PDB entry 4X62 | X-ray diffraction, 3.45 A resolution | chains A and Q of the 23 polymer chains in the assembly

# Chain A
Molecule: 16S rRNA
Organism: Thermus thermophilus HB8
Sequence (1522 nucleotides; each row starts with the number of its first residue; note: 42 numbers in that range are skipped by the numbering (no residue carries them; nothing is unmodelled there); a row labelled like 190A-190L holds insertion residues (190A, then the next letters in order); numbering starts at 0):
     0 UUUGUUGGAGAGUUUGAUCCUGGCUCAGGGUGAACGCUGGCGGCGUGCCU
    50 AAGACAUGCAAGUCGUGCGGG
    73 CCGCGGGGUUUU
    88 ACUCCG
    95 UGGUC
   101 AGCGGCGGACGGGUGAGUAACGCGUGGGU
  129A G
   130 ACCUACCCGGAAGAGGGGGACAACCCGGGGAAACUCGGGCUAAUCCCCCA
   180 UGUGGACCCGC
190A-190L CCCUUGGGGUGU
   191 GUCCAAAGGGCUUU
   216 GCCCGCUUCCGGAUGGGCCCGCGUCCCAUCAGCUAGUUGGUGGGGUAAUG
   266 GCCCACCAAGGCGACGACGGGUAGCCGGUCUGAGAGGAUGGCCGGCCACA
   316 GGGGCACUGAGACACGGGCCCCACUCCUACGGGAGGCAGCAGUUAGGAAU
   366 CUUCCGCAAUGGGCGCAAGCCUGACGGAGCGACGCCGCUUGGAGGAAGAA
   416 GCCCUUCGGGGUGUAAACUCCUGAA
   442 CCCGGGACGAAACCCCCGACGA
   474 GGGGACUGACGGUACCGGG
   494 GUAAUAGCGCCGGCCAACUCCGUGCCAGCAGCCGCGGUAAUACGGAGGGC
   544 GCGAGCGUUACCCGGAUUCACUGGGCGUAAAGGGCGUGUAGGCGGCCUGG
   594 GGCGUCCCAUGUGAAAGACCACGGCUCAACCGUGGGGGAGCGUGGGAUAC
   644 GCUCAGGCUAGACGGUGGGAGAGGGUGGUGGAAUUCCCGGAGUAGCGGUG
   694 AAAUGCGCAGAUACCGGGAGGAACGCCGAUGGCGAAGGCAGCCACCUGGU
   744 CCACCCGUGACGCUGAGGCGCGAAAGCGUGGGGAGCAAACCGGAUUAGAU
   794 ACCCGGGUAGUCCACGCCCUAAACGAUGCGCGCUAGGUCUCUGGGUCU
   848 CCUGGGGGCCGAAGCUAACGCGUUAAGCGCGCCGCCUGGGGAGUACGGCC
   898 GCAAGGCUGAAACUCAAAGGAAUUGACGGGGGCCCGCACAAGCGGUGGAG
   948 CAUGUGGUUUAAUUCGAAGXAACGCGAAGAACCUUACCAGGCCUUGACAU
   998 GCUAGG
 1003A G
  1004 AACCCGGGUGAAAGCCUGGGGUGCCCC
1030A-1030D GCGA
  1031 GGGGAGCCCUAGCACAGGUGCUGCAUGGCCGUCGUCAGCUCGUGCCGUGA
  1081 GGUGUUGGGUUAAGUCCCGCAACGAGCGCAACCCCCGCCGUUAGUUGCCA
  1131 GCGGUUCGGCCGGGCACUCUAACGGGACUGCCCGCGAAA
  1171 GCGGGAGGAAGGAGGGGACGACGUCUGGUCAGCAUGGCCCUUACGGCCUG
  1221 GGCGACACACGUGCUACAAUGCCCACUACAAAGCGAUGCCACCCGGCAAC
  1271 GGGGAGCUAAUCGCAAAAAGGUGGGCCCAGUUCGGAUUGGGGUCUGCAAC
  1321 CCGACCCCAUGAAGCCGGAAUCGCUAGUAAUCGCGGAUCAG
 1361A C
  1362 CAUGCCGCGGUGAAUACGUUCCCGGGCCUUGUACACACXGCCXGUXACGC
  1412 CAUGGGAGCGGGCUCUACCCGAAGUCGCCGGG
  1446 AGCCUACGGG
  1459 CAGGCGCCGAGGGUAGGGCCCGUGACUGGGGCGAAGUCGUAACAAGGUAG
  1509 CUGUACCGGAAGGUGCGGCUGGAUCCACUCCUUUCU
Disordered / not traced: 0-4, 1534-1538
Construct notes: conflict C1534 (A132811 in 55771382), A1535 (C132812 in 55771382)
Modified positions: PSU (pseudouridine-5'-monophosphate) at position 516, 7MG (7N-methyl-8-hydroguanosine-5'-monophosphate) at position 527, M2G (N2-dimethylguanosine-5'-monophosphate) at position 966, 5MC (5-methylcytidine-5'-monophosphate) at position 967, 2MG (2N-methylguanosine-5'-monophosphate) at position 1207, 5MC (5-methylcytidine-5'-monophosphate) at position 1400, 4OC (4n,o2'-methylcytidine-5'-monophosphate) at position 1402, 5MC (5-methylcytidine-5'-monophosphate) at position 1404, 5MC (5-methylcytidine-5'-monophosphate) at position 1407, UR3 (3-methyluridine-5'-monophoshate) at position 1498, MA6 (6N-dimethyladenosine-5'-monophoshate) at position 1518, MA6 (6N-dimethyladenosine-5'-monophoshate) at position 1519, PSU (pseudouridine-5'-monophosphate) at position 1540, PSU (pseudouridine-5'-monophosphate) at position 1541
Metal / ion sites: Mg2+ site 1 near U5 (its only coordinating residue here); K+ site 1 near U14 (its only coordinating residue here); Mg2+ site 2: G15, U920; Mg2+ site 3 near G21 (its only coordinating residue here); Mg2+ site 4 near G28 (its only coordinating residue here); Mg2+ site 5 near U37 (its only coordinating residue here); Mg2+ site 6 near C48 (its only coordinating residue here); Mg2+ site 7 near A53 (its only coordinating residue here); Mg2+ site 8: G61, U62; Mg2+ site 9: G70, U98; Mg2+ site 10: U83, C1543; Mg2+ site 11 near G107 (its only coordinating residue here); 94 more Mg2+ sites not listed; 13 more K+ sites not listed
Ligand contacts:
  - paromomycin (PAR), molecule 1: G31, C47, C48, A50, A51, G52, A53, G113, U114, G115, A353, C355, A356, U358, U359, A360, G361, U365, C366
  - paromomycin (PAR), molecule 2: G567, G568, C569, G575, G821, C822, C862, U863, G874, C875
  - paromomycin (PAR), molecule 3: G610, A611, C613, A614, A622, C623, C624, G625, U626
  - paromomycin (PAR), molecule 4: G661, G662, A663, G664, A665, G666, G667, U740, G741, G742, U743
  - paromomycin (PAR), molecule 5: U669, G670, G671, U672, G673, G714, A715, A716, C717, G734, C735, C805, C806
  - paromomycin (PAR), molecule 6: 5MC_1404, G1405, U1406, 5MC_1407, A1408, C1409, G1489, C1490, G1491, A1492, A1493, G1494, U1495, C1496

# Chain Q
Name: 30S ribosomal protein S17
Organism: Thermus thermophilus (strain HB8 / ATCC 27634 / DSM 579)
UniProt: Q5SHP7 (RS17_THET8); residue numbers follow UniProt; this construct covers 2-100
Amino-acid sequence (99 residues; row label = number of the first residue in the row):
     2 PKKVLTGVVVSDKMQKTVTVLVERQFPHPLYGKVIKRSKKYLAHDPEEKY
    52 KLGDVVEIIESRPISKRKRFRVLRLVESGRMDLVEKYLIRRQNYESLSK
Metal / ion sites: Mg2+ site 1: Asp-13, Met-15, Glu-49; Mg2+ site 2: Ser-39 (shared with C280(A) of chain A)

# Chain A / chain Q interface
Pairs across the interface (88):
  G127(A) / Pro-2(Q)  hydrogen bond to the sugar
  G127(A) / Glu-61(Q)  hydrogen bond to the base
  G128(A) / Pro-2(Q)  phosphate contact
  G128(A) / Lys-3(Q)  sugar contact
  G128(A) / Glu-61(Q)  sugar contact
  A130(A) / Arg-63(Q)  salt bridge to the phosphate
  A130(A) / Pro-64(Q)  base contact
  U190E(A) / Lys-3(Q)  base contact
  U190E(A) / Ser-62(Q)  base contact
  U190E(A) / Arg-63(Q)  hydrogen bond to the sugar
  U190E(A) / Arg-72(Q)  hydrogen bond to the base
  G190F(A) / Arg-63(Q)  hydrogen bond to the base
  C234(A) / Pro-64(Q)  sugar contact
  C234(A) / Arg-70(Q)  hydrogen bond to the phosphate
  C235(A) / Glu-61(Q)  base contact
  C235(A) / Arg-70(Q)  salt bridge to the phosphate
  C235(A) / Phe-71(Q)  sugar contact
  G236(A) / Lys-4(Q)  sugar contact
  G236(A) / Lys-40(Q)  salt bridge to the phosphate
  G236(A) / Tyr-42(Q)  hydrogen bond to the phosphate
  C237(A) / Arg-25(Q)  salt bridge to the phosphate
  C237(A) / Lys-40(Q)  salt bridge to the phosphate
  C237(A) / Tyr-42(Q)  phosphate contact
  G238(A) / Arg-25(Q)  salt bridge to the phosphate
  A246(A) / Leu-98(Q)  sugar contact
  A246(A) / Ser-99(Q)  sugar contact
  G247(A) / Ser-99(Q)  phosphate contact
  G247(A) / Lys-100(Q)  salt bridge to the phosphate
  U253(A) / Met-15(Q)  sugar contact
  U253(A) / Lys-67(Q)  salt bridge to the phosphate
  G254(A) / Met-15(Q)  sugar contact
  G254(A) / Gln-16(Q)  hydrogen bond to the sugar
  G254(A) / Thr-18(Q)  hydrogen bond to the phosphate
  G254(A) / Ser-66(Q)  hydrogen bond to the phosphate
  G254(A) / Lys-67(Q)  phosphate contact
  G254(A) / Arg-68(Q)  phosphate contact
  G254(A) / Lys-69(Q)  hydrogen bond to the phosphate
  G255(A) / Gln-16(Q)  sugar contact
  G255(A) / Lys-17(Q)  hydrogen bond to the phosphate
  G255(A) / Ile-65(Q)  phosphate contact
  G255(A) / Ser-66(Q)  phosphate contact
  G255(A) / Lys-69(Q)  salt bridge to the phosphate
  U256(A) / Lys-17(Q)  salt bridge to the phosphate
  U264(A) / Arg-63(Q)  sugar contact
  U264(A) / Pro-64(Q)  hydrogen bond to the sugar
  G265(A) / Pro-64(Q)  sugar contact
  G265(A) / Ile-65(Q)  sugar contact
  G265(A) / Ser-66(Q)  sugar contact
  G265(A) / Lys-67(Q)  hydrogen bond to the sugar
  G266(A) / Lys-67(Q)  phosphate contact
  C267(A) / Lys-67(Q)  phosphate contact
  G275(A) / Lys-14(Q)  phosphate contact
  G275(A) / Met-15(Q)  sugar contact
  G276(A) / Ser-12(Q)  hydrogen bond to the phosphate
  G276(A) / Met-15(Q)  sugar contact
  G276(A) / Thr-20(Q)  phosphate contact
  G276(A) / Arg-68(Q)  hydrogen bond to the sugar
  C277(A) / Lys-41(Q)  salt bridge to the phosphate
  C277(A) / Arg-68(Q)  salt bridge to the phosphate
  G278(A) / Lys-41(Q)  salt bridge to the phosphate
  G278(A) / Arg-92(Q)  base contact
  G278(A) / Tyr-95(Q)  base contact
  A279(A) / Arg-91(Q)  salt bridge to the phosphate
  A279(A) / Tyr-95(Q)  hydrogen bond to the phosphate
  A279(A) / Leu-98(Q)  hydrogen bond to the base
  C280(A) / Lys-37(Q)  base contact
  C280(A) / Arg-38(Q)  base contact
  C280(A) / Ser-39(Q)  hydrogen bond to the base
  C280(A) / Arg-91(Q)  base contact
  C564(A) / Leu-31(Q)  base contact
  C564(A) / Tyr-32(Q)  sugar contact
  U582(A) / Asn-94(Q)  hydrogen bond to the sugar
  A583(A) / Arg-91(Q)  sugar contact
  A583(A) / Asn-94(Q)  hydrogen bond to the sugar
  G584(A) / Lys-87(Q)  phosphate contact
  G585(A) / Lys-34(Q)  hydrogen bond to the phosphate
  G585(A) / Lys-37(Q)  salt bridge to the phosphate
  C586(A) / Lys-34(Q)  salt bridge to the phosphate
  G597(A) / Gln-26(Q)  sugar contact
  U598(A) / Pro-28(Q)  phosphate contact
  G635(A) / Pro-2(Q)  sugar contact
  G635(A) / Lys-4(Q)  salt bridge to the phosphate
  U636(A) / Pro-2(Q)  phosphate contact
  C647(A) / Arg-81(Q)  salt bridge to the phosphate
  A759(A) / Asn-94(Q)  base contact
  G760(A) / Asn-94(Q)  hydrogen bond to the base
  G760(A) / Ser-97(Q)  hydrogen bond to the base
  G760(A) / Leu-98(Q)  sugar contact
Other interface residues (no listed pair), chain A (48 interface residues in all): U129, G129A, U252, C272, A273, G644, G761, C879, C896
Other interface residues (no listed pair), chain Q (48 interface residues in all): Val-35, Leu-43, His-45, Ile-90

# In short
Chain A and chain Q each contribute 48 residues to their interface; the contacts include 24 hydrogen bonds and
18 salt bridges. Polar contacts include G127(A)/Glu-61(Q), G190F(A)/Arg-63(Q) and U190E(A)/Arg-72(Q). Bound to
chain A: 6 copies of paromomycin. G15(A) and U920(A) form the Mg2+ site 2.
Chain A is 16S rRNA (Thermus thermophilus HB8) and chain Q is 30S ribosomal protein S17 (Thermus thermophilus
(strain HB8 / ATCC 27634 / DSM 579)); the structure, Crystal Structure of 30S ribosomal subunit from Thermus
thermophilus, was determined by X-ray diffraction, deposited together with 4X64, 4X65 and 4X66.
